PDB entry 8D9G | electron microscopy, 2.57 A resolution | chains A and D of the 4 polymer chains in the assembly

== Chain A ==
Protein: CHAT domain protein
Source organism: Candidatus Scalindua brodae
Reference sequence: A0A0B0EKL4 (A0A0B0EKL4_9BACT); residue numbers follow UniProt; this construct covers 14-364, 389-716
Sequence (679 residues; numbered 14 to 716; 24 numbers in that range are skipped by the numbering (no residue carries them; nothing is unmodelled there); the number before each row is that of its first residue):
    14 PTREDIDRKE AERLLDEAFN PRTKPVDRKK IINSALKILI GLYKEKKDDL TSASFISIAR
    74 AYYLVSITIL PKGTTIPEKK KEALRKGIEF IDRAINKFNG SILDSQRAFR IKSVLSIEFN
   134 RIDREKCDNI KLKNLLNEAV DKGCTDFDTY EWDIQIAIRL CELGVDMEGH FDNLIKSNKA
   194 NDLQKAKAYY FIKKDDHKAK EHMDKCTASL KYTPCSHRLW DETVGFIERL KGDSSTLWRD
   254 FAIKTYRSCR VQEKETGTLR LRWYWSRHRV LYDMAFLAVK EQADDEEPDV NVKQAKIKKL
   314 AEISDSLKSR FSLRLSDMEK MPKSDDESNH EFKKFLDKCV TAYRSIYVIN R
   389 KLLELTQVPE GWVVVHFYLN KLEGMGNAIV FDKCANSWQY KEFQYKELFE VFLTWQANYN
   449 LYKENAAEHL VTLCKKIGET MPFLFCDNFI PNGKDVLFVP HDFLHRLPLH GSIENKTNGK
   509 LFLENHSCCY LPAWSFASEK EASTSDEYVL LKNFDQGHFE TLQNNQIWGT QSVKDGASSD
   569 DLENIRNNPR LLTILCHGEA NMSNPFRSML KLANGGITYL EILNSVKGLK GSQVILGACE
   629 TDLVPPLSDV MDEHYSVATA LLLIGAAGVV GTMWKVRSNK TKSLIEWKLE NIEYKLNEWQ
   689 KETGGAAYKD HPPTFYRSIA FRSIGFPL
Construct notes: conflict Arg-357 (Gln in A0A0B0EKL4), Ser-358 (Asp in A0A0B0EKL4), Ile-359 (Gly in A0A0B0EKL4)

== Chain D ==
Molecule: 23-nt RNA strand
Source organism: Candidatus Scalindua brodae
Sequence (23 nucleotides; numbered 19 to 41; the number before each row is that of its first residue):
    19 UCCGGGGCAG AAAAUUGGAC GAU

== Chain A / chain D interface ==
Contacting residue pairs (22):
  Pro-38(A) / U41(D)  sugar contact
  Lys-42(A) / G39(D)  salt bridge to the phosphate
  Lys-42(A) / A40(D)  salt bridge to the phosphate
  Lys-57(A) / G36(D)  salt bridge to the phosphate
  Thr-81(A) / A40(D)  phosphate contact
  Ile-82(A) / A40(D)  phosphate contact
  Leu-83(A) / A40(D)  hydrogen bond to the phosphate
  Lys-85(A) / G39(D)  base contact
  Lys-92(A) / C38(D)  salt bridge to the phosphate
  Lys-92(A) / G39(D)  salt bridge to the phosphate
  Arg-273(A) / A40(D)  sugar contact
  Arg-273(A) / U41(D)  hydrogen bond to the phosphate
  Trp-276(A) / A40(D)  stacking on the base
  Tyr-277(A) / A40(D)  sugar contact
  Ser-358(A) / G39(D)  base contact
  Ile-359(A) / G39(D)  base contact
  Ile-359(A) / A40(D)  base contact
  Tyr-360(A) / C38(D)  stacking on the base
  Tyr-360(A) / G39(D)  base contact
  Tyr-360(A) / A40(D)  base contact
  Val-361(A) / A40(D)  hydrogen bond to the base
  Ile-362(A) / C38(D)  base contact
Also at the interface, not in a pair above, chain A (21 interface residues in all): Lys-50, Pro-90, Pro-227, Ser-229, Asn-363
Also at the interface, not in a pair above, chain D (6 interface residues in all): A37

== In short ==
The interface between chain A and chain D involves 21 residues on one side and 6 on the other, with 3 hydrogen
bonds, 5 salt bridges and 2 aromatic stacking contacts. Polar contacts include Val-361(A)/A40(D),
Leu-83(A)/A40(D) and Arg-273(A)/U41(D).
Chain A is CHAT domain protein and chain D is a 23-nt RNA strand, both from Candidatus Scalindua brodae; the
structure, gRAMP-TPR-CHAT Non match PFS target RNA(Craspase), was determined by electron microscopy (same
publication as 8D8N, 8D97, 8D9E, 8D9F, 8D9H and 8D9I).
